Entry 7VLR (electron microscopy, 3.40 A resolution); this record covers chain A.

[Chain A]
Molecule: Isoform SUR2B of ATP-binding cassette sub-family C member 9
Organism: Rattus norvegicus
Reference sequence: Q63563 (ABCC9_RAT), isoform Q63563-2; residues 1-1545 here = UniProt positions 1-1545
Amino-acid sequence (1545 residues; row label = number of the first residue in the row):
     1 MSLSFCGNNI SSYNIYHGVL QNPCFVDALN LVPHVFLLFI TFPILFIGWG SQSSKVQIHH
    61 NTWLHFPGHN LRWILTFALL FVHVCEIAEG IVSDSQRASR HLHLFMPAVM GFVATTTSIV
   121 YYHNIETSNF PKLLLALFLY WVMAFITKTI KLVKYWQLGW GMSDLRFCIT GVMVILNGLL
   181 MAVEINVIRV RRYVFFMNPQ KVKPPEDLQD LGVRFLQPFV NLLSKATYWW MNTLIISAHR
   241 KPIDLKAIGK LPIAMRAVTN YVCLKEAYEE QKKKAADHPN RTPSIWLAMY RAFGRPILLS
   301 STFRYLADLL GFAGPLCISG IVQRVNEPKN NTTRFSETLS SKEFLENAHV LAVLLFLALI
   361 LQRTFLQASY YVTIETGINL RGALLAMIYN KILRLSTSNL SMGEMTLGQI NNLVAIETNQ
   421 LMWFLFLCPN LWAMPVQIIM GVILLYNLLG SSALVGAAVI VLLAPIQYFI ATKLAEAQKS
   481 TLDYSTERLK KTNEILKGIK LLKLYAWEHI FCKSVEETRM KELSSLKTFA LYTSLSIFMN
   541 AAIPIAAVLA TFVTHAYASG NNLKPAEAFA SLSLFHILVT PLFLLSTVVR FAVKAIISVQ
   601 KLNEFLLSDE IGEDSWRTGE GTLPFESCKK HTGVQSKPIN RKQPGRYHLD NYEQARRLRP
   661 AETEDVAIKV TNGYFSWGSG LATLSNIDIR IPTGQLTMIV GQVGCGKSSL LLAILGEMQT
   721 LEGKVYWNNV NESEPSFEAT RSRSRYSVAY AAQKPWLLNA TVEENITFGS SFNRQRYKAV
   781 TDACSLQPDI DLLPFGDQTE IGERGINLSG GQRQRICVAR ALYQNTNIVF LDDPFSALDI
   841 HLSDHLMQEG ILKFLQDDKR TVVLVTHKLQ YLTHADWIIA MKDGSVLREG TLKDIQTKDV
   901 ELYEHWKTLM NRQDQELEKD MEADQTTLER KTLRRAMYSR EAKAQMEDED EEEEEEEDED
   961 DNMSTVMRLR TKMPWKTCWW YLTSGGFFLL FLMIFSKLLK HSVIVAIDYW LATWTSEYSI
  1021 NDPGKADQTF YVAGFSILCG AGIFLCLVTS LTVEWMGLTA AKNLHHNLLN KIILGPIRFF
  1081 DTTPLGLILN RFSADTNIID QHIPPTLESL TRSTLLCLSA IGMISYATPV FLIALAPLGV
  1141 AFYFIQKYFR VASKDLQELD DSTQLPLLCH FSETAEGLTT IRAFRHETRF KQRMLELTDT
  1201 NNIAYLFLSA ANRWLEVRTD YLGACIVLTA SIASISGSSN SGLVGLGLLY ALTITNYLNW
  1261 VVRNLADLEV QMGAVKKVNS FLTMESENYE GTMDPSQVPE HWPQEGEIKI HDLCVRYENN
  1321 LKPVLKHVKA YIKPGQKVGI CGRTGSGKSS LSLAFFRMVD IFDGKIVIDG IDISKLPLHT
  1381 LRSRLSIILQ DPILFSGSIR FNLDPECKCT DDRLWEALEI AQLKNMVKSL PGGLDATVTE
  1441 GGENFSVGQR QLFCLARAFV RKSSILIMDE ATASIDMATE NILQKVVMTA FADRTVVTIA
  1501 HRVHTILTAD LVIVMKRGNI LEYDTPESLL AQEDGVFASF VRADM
Not modelled in the structure: 1-249, 328-340, 613-664, 729-743, 913-974, 1019-1027
Bound ions: Mg2+ site 1: S708, Q753 (together with ATP); Mg2+ site 2: S1349 (together with ADP)
Residues lining bound ligands:
  - ADP (adenosine-5'-diphosphate): D1081, Y1317, K1322, V1324, R1343, T1344, G1345, S1346, G1347, K1348, S1349, S1350
  - ATP (adenosine-5'-triphosphate): S401, M402, W677, T683, Q702, V703, G704, C705, G706, K707, S708, S709, Q753, H867, E1443, N1444, F1445, S1446, V1447, G1448, Q1449
UniProt features mapped onto this chain:
  - binding site (ATP): G701 to S708, G1342 to S1349
  - glycosylation (N-linked (GlcNAc...) asparagine): N9, N330, N331
What the authors report for this chain:
  - specificity-determining residues: I1004, T1253

[Summary]
Ligands of chain A: ADP and ATP. S708 and Q753 form the Mg2+ site 1. From UniProt: 16 ATP-binding residues.
From the paper: specificity determinants I1004 and T1253.
Chain A is Isoform SUR2B of ATP-binding cassette sub-family C member 9 (Rattus norvegicus); the structure,
Structure of SUR2B in complex with Mg-ATP/ADP, was determined by electron microscopy, deposited together with
7VLS, 7VLT and 7VLU.
